PDB entry 8FQC | electron microscopy, 3.20 A resolution | chains y1 and z1 of the 38 polymer chains in the assembly

Chain y1 (and z1):
Name: Short Tail Fibers, gp31
Source organism: Agrobacterium phage Milano
Notes: chain z1 of this document is another copy of the same molecule, construct and numbering; everything in this record applies to it too
UniProtKB: A0A482MHF3 (A0A482MHF3_9CAUD); residue numbers follow UniProt; this construct covers 1-300
Sequence (300 residues; numbered 1 to 300; the number before each row is that of its first residue):
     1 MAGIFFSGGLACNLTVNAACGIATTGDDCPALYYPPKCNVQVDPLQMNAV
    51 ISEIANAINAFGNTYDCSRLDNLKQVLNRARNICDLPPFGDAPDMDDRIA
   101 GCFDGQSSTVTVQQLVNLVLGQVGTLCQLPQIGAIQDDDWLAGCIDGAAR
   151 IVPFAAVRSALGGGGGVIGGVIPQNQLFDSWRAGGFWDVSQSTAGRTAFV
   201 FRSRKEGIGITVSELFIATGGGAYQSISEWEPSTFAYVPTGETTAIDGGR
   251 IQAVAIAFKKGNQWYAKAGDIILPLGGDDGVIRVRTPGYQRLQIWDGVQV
Unresolved in the structure: 1-2, 122-300
Cystine bridges: Cys12-Cys20

Interface between chain y1 and chain z1:
Residue-residue contacts (105):
  Gly3(y1) with Asn17(z1)
  Ala19(y1) with Leu70(z1), hydrophobic
  Gln41(y1) with Gln41(z1), hydrogen bond
  Val42(y1) with Val42(z1), hydrophobic
  Pro44(y1) with Tyr34(z1), hydrophobic; Val40(z1)
  Leu45(y1) with Asn17(z1)
  Met47(y1) with Tyr34(z1), hydrophobic; Gln46(z1); Met47(z1), hydrophobic; Val50(z1), hydrophobic
  Asn48(y1) with Thr15(z1), hydrogen bond; Val16(z1); Asn17(z1); Tyr33(z1); Tyr34(z1), hydrogen bond (side chain-backbone)
  Ala49(y1) with Asn17(z1)
  Ile51(y1) with Ile4(z1); Phe5(z1), hydrophobic; Tyr33(z1), hydrophobic; Tyr34(z1), hydrophobic; Gln46(z1)
  Ser52(y1) with Asn17(z1), hydrogen bond (side chain-backbone); Ala18(z1); Ala19(z1), hydrogen bond (side chain-backbone); Tyr33(z1)
  Ile54(y1) with Ile4(z1), hydrophobic
  Ala55(y1) with Ile22(z1), hydrophobic
  Asn56(y1) with Ala19(z1); Ile22(z1)
  Asn59(y1) with Ile22(z1); Ala23(z1), hydrogen bond (side chain-backbone)
  Thr64(y1) with Ala23(z1); Thr24(z1); Thr25(z1)
  Tyr65(y1) with Gly3(z1); Ile4(z1), hydrogen bond (side chain-backbone); Phe5(z1), hydrophobic; Ala23(z1), hydrogen bond (backbone-backbone); Thr24(z1), hydrogen bond (backbone-side chain); Thr25(z1), hydrogen bond (backbone-backbone); Glu53(z1)
  Asp66(y1) with Thr25(z1), hydrogen bond; Cys29(z1), hydrogen bond
  Cys67(y1) with Gly3(z1); Cys29(z1), disulfide
  Ser68(y1) with Cys29(z1)
  Leu70(y1) with Ser52(z1); Glu53(z1); Asn56(z1), hydrogen bond (backbone-side chain)
  Asp71(y1) with Glu53(z1), hydrogen bond (backbone-side chain); Asn56(z1)
  Asn72(y1) with Glu53(z1), hydrogen bond
  Leu73(y1) with Ala57(z1), hydrophobic
  Lys74(y1) with Asn56(z1); Ala60(z1)
  Leu77(y1) with Ala57(z1); Phe61(z1); Val76(z1), hydrophobic; Leu77(z1), hydrophobic
  Asn78(y1) with Phe61(z1)
  Arg81(y1) with Phe61(z1); Arg79(z1); Ala80(z1); Asp85(z1), salt bridge; Leu86(z1); Pro87(z1)
  Ile83(y1) with Leu86(z1), hydrophobic
  Leu86(y1) with Arg98(z1); Ala100(z1), hydrophobic; Thr109(z1)
  Pro87(y1) with Arg98(z1); Ser108(z1), hydrogen bond (backbone-side chain); Thr109(z1), hydrogen bond (backbone-backbone)
  Pro88(y1) with Arg98(z1); Ser108(z1); Thr109(z1)
  Phe89(y1) with Phe103(z1); Asp104(z1); Ser108(z1), hydrogen bond (backbone-side chain); Thr109(z1), hydrogen bond (backbone-backbone); Val110(z1), hydrophobic
  Pro93(y1) with Phe103(z1), hydrophobic; Gln114(z1); Leu118(z1), hydrophobic
  Asp97(y1) with Cys102(z1); Phe103(z1); Asp104(z1), hydrogen bond (side chain-backbone)
  Arg98(y1) with Gly101(z1); Cys102(z1), hydrogen bond (backbone-backbone)
  Ile99(y1) with Ile99(z1), hydrophobic; Ala100(z1); Gly101(z1); Phe103(z1), hydrophobic
  Ala100(y1) with Ala100(z1), hydrogen bond (backbone-backbone); Gly101(z1)
  Gly101(y1) with Ile83(z1)
  Cys102(y1) with Ile83(z1); Cys84(z1), disulfide
  Ser107(y1) with Asn82(z1), hydrogen bond; Ile83(z1)
  Val112(y1) with Leu118(z1), hydrophobic
  Val116(y1) with Leu118(z1), hydrophobic
  Val119(y1) with Val119(z1), hydrophobic
  Leu120(y1) with Val119(z1), hydrophobic
Also at the interface, not in a pair above, chain y1 (48 interface residues in all): Asn17, Arg69, Asp94
Also at the interface, not in a pair above, chain z1 (55 interface residues in all): Asp28, Pro36, Ile54, Ser107
Inter-chain disulfides: Cys67(y1)-Cys29(z1), Cys102(y1)-Cys84(z1)

In short:
Chain y1 and chain z1 form an interface of 48 and 55 residues respectively, with 2 disulfide bonds, 23
hydrogen bonds and 1 salt bridge. Polar pairs include Arg81(y1)-Asp85(z1), Gln41(y1)-Gln41(z1) and
Asn48(y1)-Thr15(z1).
Chain y1 and chain z1 are both Short Tail Fibers, gp31 (Agrobacterium phage Milano); the structure, Structure
of baseplate with receptor binding complex of Agrobacterium phage Milano, was determined by electron
microscopy, deposited together with 8FOP, 8FOU and 8FOY.
